Entry 8VVE (electron microscopy, 3.30 A resolution); this record covers chains C and E of the 5 polymer chains in the assembly.

# Chain C
Molecule: Guanine nucleotide-binding protein G(I)/G(S)/G(T) subunit beta-1
From: Homo sapiens
UniProt: P62873 (GBB1_HUMAN); residue numbers follow UniProt; this construct covers 1-340
Amino-acid sequence (340 residues; row label = number of the first residue in the row):
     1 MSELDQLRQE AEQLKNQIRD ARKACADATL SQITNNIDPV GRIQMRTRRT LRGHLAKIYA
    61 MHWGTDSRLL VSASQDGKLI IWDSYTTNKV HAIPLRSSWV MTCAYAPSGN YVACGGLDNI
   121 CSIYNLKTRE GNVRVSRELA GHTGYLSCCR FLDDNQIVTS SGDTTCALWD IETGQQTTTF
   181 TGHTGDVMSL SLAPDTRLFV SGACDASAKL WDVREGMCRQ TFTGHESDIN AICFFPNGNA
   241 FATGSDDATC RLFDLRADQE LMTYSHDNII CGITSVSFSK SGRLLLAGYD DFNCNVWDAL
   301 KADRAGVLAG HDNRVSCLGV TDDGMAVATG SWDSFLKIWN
Not modelled in the structure: 1
UniProt features mapped onto this chain:
  - modified residue: Ser2 (N-acetylserine), His266 (Phosphohistidine)

# Chain E
Molecule: scFv16
From: Mus musculus
Notes: antibody fragment or engineered binder
Amino-acid sequence (251 residues; each row starts with the number of its first residue; note: 2 numbers in that range are skipped by the numbering (no residue carries them; nothing is unmodelled there); a row labelled like 121A-121N holds insertion residues (121A, then the next letters in order)):
     1 DVQLVESGGG LVQPGGSRKL SCSASGFAFS SFGMHWVRQA PEKGLEWVAY ISSGSGTIYY
    61 ADTVKGRFTI SRDDPKNTLF LQMTSLRSED TAMYYCVRSI YYYGSSPFDF WGQGTTLTVS
   121 S
121A-121N GGGGSGGGGSGGGG
   124 SDIVMTQATS SVPVTPGESV SISCRSSKSL LHSNGNTYLY WFLQRPGQSP QLLIYRMSNL
   184 ASGVPDRFSG SGSGTAFTLT ISRLEAEDVG VYYCMQHLEY PLTFGAGTKL ELKAAA
Not modelled in the structure: 1, 121A-121N, 236-239
Disulfides: Cys147-Cys217

# How chain C and chain E interact
Pairs across the interface (15):
  Asp66(C) with Tyr103(E), hydrogen bond
  Arg68(C) with Tyr103(E)
  Leu69(C) with Tyr103(E), hydrophobic
  Val90(C) with Tyr102(E), hydrophobic
  His91(C) with Tyr102(E)
  Arg129(C) with Val2(E), hydrogen bond (side chain-backbone); Gly26(E), hydrogen bond (side chain-backbone); Phe27(E); Arg98(E), hydrogen bond (backbone-side chain)
  Glu130(C) with Gly26(E); Phe27(E); Ala28(E), hydrogen bond (side chain-backbone)
  Gly131(C) with Ala28(E); Ser31(E); Phe32(E)
Also at the interface, not in a pair above, chain C (9 interface residues in all): Asp83
Also at the interface, not in a pair above, chain E (12 interface residues in all): Gln3, Ile100, Phe110

# Summary
9 residues of chain C and 12 residues of chain E are in contact; the contacts include 5 hydrogen bonds. Polar
pairs include Asp66(C)-Tyr103(E), Arg129(C)-Val2(E) and Arg129(C)-Gly26(E).
Chain C is Guanine nucleotide-binding protein G(I)/G(S)/G(T) subunit beta-1 (Homo sapiens) and chain E is
scFv16 (Mus musculus); the structure, Kappa opioid receptor:Galphai protein in complex with inverse agonist
norBNI, was determined by electron microscopy together with 8VVF, 8VVG and 9D61 from the same study.
